PDB entry 5ZET | electron microscopy, 3.20 A resolution | chains K and A of the 34 polymer chains in the assembly

[Chain K]
Molecule: 50S ribosomal protein L13
Organism: Mycobacterium smegmatis str. MC2 155
Reference sequence: A0QSP8 (RL13_MYCS2); numbering as in UniProt (aligned over 1-147)
Chain sequence (147 residues; row label = number of the first residue in the row):
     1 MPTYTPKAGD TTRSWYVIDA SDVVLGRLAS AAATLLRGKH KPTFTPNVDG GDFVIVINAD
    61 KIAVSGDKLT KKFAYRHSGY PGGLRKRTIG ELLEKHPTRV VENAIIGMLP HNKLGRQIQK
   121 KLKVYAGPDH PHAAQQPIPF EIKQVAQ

[Chain A]
Molecule: 23S rRNA
Organism: Mycobacterium smegmatis str. MC2 155
Sequence (3120 nucleotides; numbered 1 to 3120; the number before each row is that of its first residue):
     1 UAAGUGUUUA AGGGCGCAUG GUGGAUGCCU UGGCACUGGG AGCCGAUGAA GGACGUAGGA
    61 GGCUGCGAUA AGCCUCGGGG AGCUGUCAAC CGAGCGUUGA UCCGAGGAUG UCCGAAUGGG
   121 GAAACCCGGC ACGAGUGAUG UCGUGUCACC AGGCGCUGAA UAUAUAGGCG UCUGGGGGGA
   181 ACGCGGGGAA GUGAAACAUC UCAGUACCCG UAGGAAGAGA AAACAAAAUG UGAUUCCGUG
   241 AGUAGUGGCG AGCGAAAGCG GAGGAUGGCU AAACCGUAUG CAUGUGAUAC CGGGUAGGGG
   301 UUGUGUGUGC GGGGUUGUGG GACCUAUCUU UCCGGCUCUA CCUGGCUGGA GGGCAGUGAG
   361 AAAAUGUUGU GGUUAGCGGA AAUGGCUUGG GAUGGCCUGC CGUAGACGGU GAGAGCCCGG
   421 UACGUGAAAA CCCGACGUCU GUCUUGAUGG UGUUCCCGAG UAGCAGCGGG CCCGUGGAAU
   481 CUGCUGUGAA UCUGCCGGGA CCACCCGGUA AGCCUGAAUA CUUCCCAGUG ACCGAUAGCG
   541 GAUUAGUACC GUGAGGGAAU GGUGAAAAGU ACCCCGGGAG GGGAGUGAAA GAGUACCUGA
   601 AACCGUGCGC UUACAAUCCG UCAGAGCCCU CGACGUGUCG UGGGGUGAUG GCGUGCCUUU
   661 UGAAGAAUGA GCCUGCGAGU CAGGGACAUG UCGCGAGGUU AACCCGGGUG GGGUAGCCGC
   721 AGCGAAAGCG AGUCUGAAUA GGGCGUAUCC ACACAAGAGU GUGUGGUGUA GUGGUGUGUU
   781 CUGGACCCGA AGCGGAGUGA UCUACCCAUG GCCAGGGUGA AGCGCGGGUA AGACCGCGUG
   841 GAGGCCCGAA CCCACUUAGG UUGAAGACUG AGGGGAUGAG CUGUGGGUAG GGGUGAAAGG
   901 CCAAUCAAAC UCCGUGAUAG CUGGUUCUCC CCGAAAUGCA UUUAGGUGCA GCGUCGCAUG
   961 UUUCUUGCCG GAGGUAGAGC UACUGGAUGG CCGAUGGGCC CCACAGGGUU ACUGACGUCA
  1021 GCCAAACUCC GAAUGCCGGU AAGUCCAAGA GUGCGGCAGU GAGACGGCGG GGGAUAAGCU
  1081 CCGUGCGUCG AGAGGGAAAC AGCCCAGAUC GCCGGCUAAG GCCCCUAAGC GUGUGCUAAG
  1141 UGGAAAAGGA UGUGCAGUCG CGAAGACAAC CAGGAGGUUG GCUUAGAAGC AGCCACCCUU
  1201 GAAAGAGUGC GUAAUAGCUC ACUGGUCAAG UGAUUGUGCG CCGAUAAUGU AGCGGGGCUC
  1261 AAGCACACCG CCGAAGCCGC GGCAGCCAAC GUGUUGGCUG GGUAGGGGAG CGUCCUGCAU
  1321 CCGGUGAAGC CGCCGAGUGA UCGAGUGGUG GAGGGUGUGG GAGUGAGAAU GCAGGCAUGA
  1381 GUAGCGAUUA GGCAAGUGAG AACCUUGCCC GCCGAAAGAC CAAGGGUUCC UGGGCCAGGC
  1441 CAGUCCGCCC AGGGUGAGUC GGGACCUAAG GCGAGGCCGA CAGGCGUAGU CGAUGGACAA
  1501 CGGGUUGAUA UUCCCGUACC CGUGUAUGUG CGUCCAUGAU GAAUCAGCGG UACUAACCAU
  1561 CCAAAACCAC CGUGACCGCA CCUUUCGGGG UGUGGCGUUG GUGGGGCUGC AUGGGACCUU
  1621 CGUUGGUAGU AGUCAAGCGA UGGGGUGACG CAGGAAGGUA GCCGUACCGG UCAGUGGUAA
  1681 UACCGGGGUA AGCCUGUAGG GAGUCAGAUA GGUAAAUCCG UCUGGCAUAU AUCCUGAGAG
  1741 GUGAUGCAUA GCCGAGUGAG GCGAAUUCGG UGAUCCUAUG CUGCCGAGAA AAGCCUCUAG
  1801 CGAGGACAUA CACGGCCCGU ACCCCAAACC AACACAGGUG GUCAGGUAGA GAAUACUAAG
  1861 GCGUACGAGU GAACUAUGGU UAAGGAACUC GGCAAAAUGC CCCCGUAACU UCGGGAGAAG
  1921 GGGGACCCAC AUGGCGUGUA AGCCUUUACG GCCCAAGCGU GAGUGGGUGG CACAAACCAG
  1981 UGAGAAGCGA CUGUUUACUA AAAACACAGG UCCGUGCGAA GUCGCAAGAC GAUGUAUACG
  2041 GACUGACGCC UGCCCGGUGC UGGAAGGUUA AGAGGACCCG UUAACUCCCU UUGGGGGUGA
  2101 AGCGGAGAAU UUAAGCCCCA GUAAACGGCG GUGGUAACUA UAACCAUCCU AAGGUAGCGA
  2161 AAUUCCUUGU CGGGUAAGUU CCGACCUGCA CGAAUGGCGU AACGACUUCU CAACUGUCUC
  2221 AACCAUAGAC UCGGCGAAAU UGCACUACGA GUAAAGAUGC UCGUUACGCG CGGCAGGACG
  2281 AAAAGACCCC GGGACCUUCA CUACAACUUG GUAUUGGUGC UCGAUACGGU UUGUGUAGGA
  2341 UAGGUGGGAG ACUGUGAAGC UCACACGCCA GUGUGGGUGG AGUCGUUGUU GAAAUACCAC
  2401 UCUGAUCGUA UUGGGCCUCU AACCUCGGAC CGUAUAUCCG GUUCAGGGAC AGUGCCUGGU
  2461 GGGUAGUUUA ACUGGGGCGG UUGCCUCCUA AAAUGUAACG GAGGCGCCCA AAGGUUCCCU
  2521 CAACCUGGAC GGCAAUCAGG UGUUGAGUGU AAGUGCACAA GGGAGCUUGA CUGCGAGACG
  2581 GACAUGUCGA GCAGGGACGA AAGUCGGGAC UAGUGAUCCG GCACCUCUGA GUGGAAGGGG
  2641 UGUCGCUCAA CGGAUAAAAG GUACCCCGGG GAUAACAGGC UGAUCUUCCC CAAGAGUCCA
  2701 UAUCGACGGG AUGGUUUGGC ACCUCGAUGU CGGCUCGUCG CAUCCUGGGG CUGGAGCAGG
  2761 UCCCAAGGGU UGGGCUGUUC GCCCAUUAAA GCGGCACGCG AGCUGGGUUU AGAACGUCGU
  2821 GAGACAGUUC GGUCUCUAUC CGCCGCGCGC GUCAGAAGCU UGAGGAAACC UGUCCCUAGU
  2881 ACGAGAGGAC CGGGACGGAC GAACCUCUGG UAUACCAGUU GUCCCACCAG GGGCACGGCU
  2941 GGAUAGCCAC GUUCGGACAG GAUAACCGCU GAAAGCAUCU AAGCGGGAAA CCUCUUCCAA
  3001 GACCAGGCUU CUCACCCUCU AGGAGGGAUA AGGCCCCCCG CAGACCACGG GAUUGAUAGA
  3061 CCAGACCUGG AAGCCUAGUA AUAGGUGCAG GGAACUGGCA CUAACCGGCC GAAAACUUAC
Not modelled in the structure: 1, 340-344, 634-637, 1004-1005, 1756-1757, 1946-1948, 3120
Glycans and other covalent adducts: covalent link A1565-G1606, A1566-G1606, A1569-G1603, G1578-G1592

[Interface between chain K and chain A]
Pairs across the interface (105):
  Met1(K) - G642(A)  phosphate contact
  Met1(K) - C1113(A)  base contact
  Thr3(K) - C1113(A)  base contact
  Thr5(K) - G624(A)  phosphate contact
  Thr5(K) - A625(A)  sugar contact
  Pro6(K) - A625(A)  sugar contact
  Lys7(K) - A625(A)  salt bridge to the phosphate
  Lys7(K) - G626(A)  phosphate contact
  Ala8(K) - A625(A)  hydrogen bond to the sugar
  Trp15(K) - G4(A)  sugar contact
  Asp22(K) - C1260(A)  hydrogen bond to the base
  Val24(K) - C1258(A)  phosphate contact
  Val24(K) - U1259(A)  phosphate contact
  Val24(K) - C1260(A)  base contact
  Leu25(K) - G1257(A)  phosphate contact
  Leu25(K) - C1258(A)  phosphate contact
  Gly26(K) - G1257(A)  phosphate contact
  Gly26(K) - C1258(A)  phosphate contact
  Gly26(K) - A1262(A)  hydrogen bond to the base
  Arg27(K) - C1130(A)  hydrogen bond to the base
  Arg27(K) - C1260(A)  hydrogen bond to the sugar
  Arg27(K) - A1262(A)  base contact
  Ser30(K) - C1123(A)  sugar contact
  Ser30(K) - C1124(A)  sugar contact
  Ala33(K) - C1124(A)  sugar contact
  Thr34(K) - C1124(A)  sugar contact
  Arg37(K) - C1125(A)  salt bridge to the phosphate
  Arg37(K) - U1126(A)  salt bridge to the phosphate
  Arg37(K) - A1127(A)  salt bridge to the phosphate
  Lys39(K) - C1125(A)  salt bridge to the phosphate
  Lys39(K) - A1127(A)  salt bridge to the phosphate
  Pro46(K) - G650(A)  sugar contact
  Asn47(K) - A623(A)  base contact
  Asn47(K) - U649(A)  hydrogen bond to the base
  Asn47(K) - G650(A)  sugar contact
  Phe53(K) - U5(A)  sugar contact
  Ser65(K) - U1259(A)  hydrogen bond to the phosphate
  Ser65(K) - C1260(A)  phosphate contact
  Asp67(K) - G1140(A)  phosphate contact
  Lys68(K) - G1140(A)  hydrogen bond to the base
  Lys68(K) - C1258(A)  phosphate contact
  Lys68(K) - U1259(A)  salt bridge to the phosphate
  Lys71(K) - G1140(A)  phosphate contact
  Lys72(K) - G1257(A)  salt bridge to the phosphate
  Tyr75(K) - U1250(A)  hydrogen bond to the phosphate
  Tyr75(K) - A1251(A)  phosphate contact
  Arg76(K) - G2864(A)  salt bridge to the phosphate
  Arg76(K) - G2865(A)  salt bridge to the phosphate
  His77(K) - G1249(A)  stacking on the base
  Ser78(K) - G2865(A)  hydrogen bond to the phosphate
  Ser78(K) - A2866(A)  hydrogen bond to the phosphate
  Tyr80(K) - A2866(A)  phosphate contact
  Pro81(K) - G1249(A)  phosphate contact
  Pro81(K) - U2738(A)  phosphate contact
  Pro81(K) - C2739(A)  phosphate contact
  Gly82(K) - G1249(A)  hydrogen bond to the phosphate
  Gly82(K) - C2739(A)  phosphate contact
  Leu84(K) - G1249(A)  sugar contact
  Leu84(K) - U1250(A)  base contact
  Arg85(K) - G2865(A)  sugar contact
  Arg85(K) - A2866(A)  salt bridge to the phosphate
  Arg87(K) - C2992(A)  sugar contact
  Lys95(K) - C2992(A)  hydrogen bond to the sugar
  His96(K) - A2863(A)  phosphate contact
  His96(K) - G2864(A)  phosphate contact
  Arg99(K) - A2863(A)  hydrogen bond to the sugar
  Glu102(K) - C3004(A)  hydrogen bond to the base
  Ala104(K) - G1256(A)  hydrogen bond to the sugar
  Ala104(K) - G1257(A)  phosphate contact
  Gly107(K) - G1255(A)  hydrogen bond to the base
  Gly107(K) - G1256(A)  sugar contact
  Met108(K) - C1124(A)  hydrogen bond to the sugar
  Met108(K) - C1125(A)  sugar contact
  Met108(K) - G1256(A)  hydrogen bond to the base
  Leu109(K) - C1125(A)  sugar contact
  Pro110(K) - C1125(A)  sugar contact
  His111(K) - G2263(A)  salt bridge to the phosphate
  His111(K) - U2264(A)  salt bridge to the phosphate
  Asn112(K) - G650(A)  hydrogen bond to the phosphate
  Asn112(K) - G651(A)  hydrogen bond to the phosphate
  Lys113(K) - A615(A)  phosphate contact
  Lys113(K) - A616(A)  salt bridge to the phosphate
  Lys113(K) - U649(A)  salt bridge to the phosphate
  Lys113(K) - G650(A)  hydrogen bond to the phosphate
  Leu114(K) - U649(A)  phosphate contact
  Leu114(K) - G650(A)  hydrogen bond to the phosphate
  Arg116(K) - C614(A)  hydrogen bond to the phosphate
  Arg116(K) - A615(A)  salt bridge to the phosphate
  Lys120(K) - C3003(A)  phosphate contact
  Lys120(K) - C3004(A)  phosphate contact
  His132(K) - A3(A)  sugar contact
  His132(K) - G4(A)  salt bridge to the phosphate
  Ala134(K) - U3118(A)  base contact
  Gln135(K) - A3(A)  hydrogen bond to the sugar
  Gln135(K) - G4(A)  hydrogen bond to the sugar
  Gln135(K) - U3118(A)  sugar contact
  Gln136(K) - U3118(A)  phosphate contact
  Gln136(K) - A3119(A)  phosphate contact
  Ile142(K) - C1130(A)  base contact
  Lys143(K) - C1130(A)  hydrogen bond to the base
  Gln144(K) - G1131(A)  hydrogen bond to the phosphate
  Gln147(K) - G1129(A)  hydrogen bond to the base
  Gln147(K) - G1131(A)  sugar contact
  Gln147(K) - C1269(A)  base contact
  Gln147(K) - G1270(A)  base contact
Interface residues without a listed pair, chain K (68 interface residues in all): Pro2, Arg13, Gly66, Gly83, Glu91, Asn103, Gln119, Lys123, Pro131, Ala146
Interface residues without a listed pair, chain A (54 interface residues in all): G6, U641, A648, C2844, U2993

[Overview]
68 residues of chain K and 54 residues of chain A are in contact, with 29 hydrogen bonds, 17 salt bridges and
1 aromatic stacking contact. Among the polar pairs are Asp22(K)-C1260(A), Gly26(K)-A1262(A) and
Arg27(K)-C1130(A).
Here chain K is 50S ribosomal protein L13 and chain A is 23S rRNA, both from Mycobacterium smegmatis str. MC2
155. Entry 5ZET (M. smegmatis P/P state 50S ribosomal subunit) was determined by electron microscopy together
with 5ZEB, 5ZEP, 5ZEU and 5ZEY from the same study.
